PDB entry 8XXX | electron microscopy, 3.17 A resolution | chains R and A of the 6 polymer chains in the assembly

[Chain R]
Protein: C-X-C chemokine receptor type 2
Organism: Homo sapiens
UniProt: P25025 (CXCR2_HUMAN); numbering as in UniProt (aligned over 2-360)
Chain sequence (416 residues; row label = number of the first residue in the row; numbers below 1 keep their minus sign (Met-55 is residue -55)):
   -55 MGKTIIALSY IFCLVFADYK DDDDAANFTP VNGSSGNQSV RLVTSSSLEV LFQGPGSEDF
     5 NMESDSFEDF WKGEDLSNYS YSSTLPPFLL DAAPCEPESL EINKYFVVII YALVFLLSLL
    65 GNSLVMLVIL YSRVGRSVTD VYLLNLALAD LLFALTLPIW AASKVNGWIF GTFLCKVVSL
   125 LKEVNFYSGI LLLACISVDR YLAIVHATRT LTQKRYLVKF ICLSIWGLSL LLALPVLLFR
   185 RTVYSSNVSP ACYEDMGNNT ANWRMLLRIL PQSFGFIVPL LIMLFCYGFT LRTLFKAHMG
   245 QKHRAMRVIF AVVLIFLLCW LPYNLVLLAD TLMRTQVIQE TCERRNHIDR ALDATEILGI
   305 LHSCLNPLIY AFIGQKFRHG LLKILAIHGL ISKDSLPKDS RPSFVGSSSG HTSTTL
Unresolved in the structure: -55 to 32, 331-360
Differences from the reference sequence: initiating methionine (-55); expression tag (-54 to 1)
Disulfides: Cys39-Cys286, Cys119-Cys196

[Chain A]
Protein: Guanine nucleotide-binding protein G(o) subunit alpha
Organism: Homo sapiens
UniProt: P09471 (GNAO_HUMAN); residue numbers follow UniProt; this construct covers 4-56, 182-230, 241-354
Chain sequence (240 residues; numbered -11 to 354; 126 numbers in that range are skipped by the numbering (no residue carries them; nothing is unmodelled there); the number before each row is that of its first residue; numbers below 1 keep their minus sign (Met-11 is residue -11)):
   -11 MGHHHHHHEN LYFQGTLSAE ERAALERSKA IEKNLKEDGI SAAKDVKLLL LGADNSGKST
    49 IVKQMKII
   173 HGGSGGSGGT TGIVETHFTF KNLHFRLFDV GGQRSERKKW IHCFEDVTAI IFCVDLSD
   241 YNRMHESLML FDSICNNKFF IDTSIILFLN KKDLFGEKIK KSPLTICFPE YTGPNTYEDA
   301 AAYIQAQFES KNRSPNKEIY CHMTCATDTN NAQVIFDAVT DIIIANNLRG CGLY
Unresolved in the structure: -11 to 3, 173-182, 241-244
Differences from the reference sequence: initiating methionine (-11); expression tag (-10 to 3); engineered mutation Asp42 (Gly in P09471), Asn43 (Glu in P09471), Asp227 (Ala in P09471), Asp230 (Gly in P09471), Ala332 (Ile in P09471), Ile335 (Val in P09471); linker (174-181)

[Chain R / chain A interface]
Pairs across the interface (30; chain R residue first):
  Thr83(R) - Gly350(A)
  Thr83(R) - Cys351(A)
  Arg144(R) - Cys351(A)
  Arg144(R) - Leu353(A)
  Ala147(R) - Asn347(A)  hydrogen bond (backbone-side chain)
  Ala147(R) - Cys351(A)  hydrophobic
  Ile148(R) - Ile344(A)
  Ile148(R) - Leu348(A)  hydrophobic
  Ile148(R) - Leu353(A)  hydrophobic
  Ala151(R) - Ile343(A)  hydrophobic
  Ala151(R) - Ile344(A)  hydrophobic
  Ala151(R) - Asn347(A)
  Thr152(R) - Leu195(A)
  Thr152(R) - Thr340(A)
  Gln157(R) - Ala31(A)
  Leu238(R) - Leu348(A)  hydrophobic
  His242(R) - Asp341(A)
  Met243(R) - Glu318(A)
  Met243(R) - Asp341(A)  hydrogen bond (backbone-side chain)
  Met243(R) - Ile344(A)  hydrophobic
  Gly244(R) - Glu318(A)  hydrogen bond (backbone-side chain)
  Gln245(R) - Leu348(A)
  Gln245(R) - Tyr354(A)  hydrogen bond
  Arg248(R) - Tyr354(A)
  Ala249(R) - Leu348(A)  hydrophobic
  Val252(R) - Leu353(A)
  Ile253(R) - Leu353(A)  hydrophobic
  Ile317(R) - Gly352(A)
  Gly318(R) - Gly352(A)
  Gln319(R) - Tyr354(A)
Other interface residues (no listed pair), chain R (21 interface residues in all): Arg159, Tyr160
Other interface residues (no listed pair), chain A (18 interface residues in all): Lys24, Ile28, Tyr320, Ala345

[Overview]
21 residues of chain R and 18 residues of chain A are in contact; the contacts include 4 hydrogen bonds. Among
the polar pairs are Ala147(R)-Asn347(A), Met243(R)-Asp341(A) and Gly244(R)-Glu318(A).
Here chain R is C-X-C chemokine receptor type 2 and chain A is Guanine nucleotide-binding protein G(o) subunit
alpha, both from Homo sapiens. Entry 8XXX (Structure of CXCR2 bound to CXCL6 (Composite map)) was determined
by electron microscopy (same publication as 8XVU, 8XWA, 8XWF, 8XWM, 8XWN, 8XWS and 6 further entries).
